Entry 7O3V (electron microscopy, 3.70 A resolution); this record covers chains A and C of the 10 polymer chains in the assembly.

== Chain A (and C) ==
Protein: TrwJ protein
From: Escherichia coli
Notes: chain C of this document is another copy of the same molecule, construct and numbering; everything in this record applies to it too
Reference sequence: O50331 (O50331_ECOLX); the construct has insertions or renumbered stretches relative to UniProt, so the offset changes along the chain: 1-147 = UniProt 1-147; 151-229 = UniProt 148-226
Amino-acid sequence (229 residues; numbered 1 to 229; the number before each row is that of its first residue):
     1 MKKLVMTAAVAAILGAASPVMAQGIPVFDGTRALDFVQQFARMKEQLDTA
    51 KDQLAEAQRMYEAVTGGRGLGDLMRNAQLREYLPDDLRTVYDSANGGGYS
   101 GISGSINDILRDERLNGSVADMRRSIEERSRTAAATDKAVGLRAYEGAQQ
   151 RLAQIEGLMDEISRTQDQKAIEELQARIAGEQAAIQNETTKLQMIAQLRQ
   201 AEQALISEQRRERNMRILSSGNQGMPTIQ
Not modelled in the structure: 1-31
Differences from the reference sequence: conflict Ala-134 (Arg in O50331), Ala-135 (Thr in O50331), Leu-142 (Cys in O50331), Arg-143 (Gly in O50331), Ala-144 (Pro in O50331), Tyr-145 (Thr in O50331), Glu-146 (Lys in O50331), Arg-151 (His148 in O50331), Leu-152 (Ser149 in O50331), Ala-153 (Asn150 in O50331), Gln-154 (Ala151 in O50331), Ile-155 (Ser152 in O50331), Glu-156 (Arg153 in O50331), Gly-157 (Arg154 in O50331), Met-159 (Lys156 in O50331), Arg-216 (Pro213 in O50331); insertion (148-150)

== How chain A and chain C interact ==
Residue-residue contacts (22; chain A residue first):
  Leu-142(A) / Leu-87(C)
  Leu-142(A) / Arg-88(C)
  Tyr-145(A) / Pro-84(C)  hydrogen bond (side chain-backbone)
  Tyr-145(A) / Asp-85(C)
  Tyr-145(A) / Asp-86(C)
  Tyr-145(A) / Leu-87(C)
  Glu-146(A) / Asp-86(C)
  Gln-149(A) / Arg-80(C)
  Gln-149(A) / Pro-84(C)
  Gln-149(A) / Asp-85(C)  hydrogen bond (side chain-backbone)
  Leu-152(A) / Arg-80(C)
  Glu-156(A) / Arg-80(C)  salt bridge
  Met-159(A) / Arg-75(C)
  Asp-160(A) / Arg-75(C)  salt bridge
  Ile-162(A) / Gly-71(C)
  Ser-163(A) / Asp-72(C)  hydrogen bond
  Thr-165(A) / Gly-67(C)
  Gln-166(A) / Gly-67(C)
  Asp-167(A) / Thr-65(C)
  Gln-168(A) / Val-64(C)
  Gln-182(A) / Gln-182(C)
  Gln-186(A) / Gln-186(C)
Also at the interface, not in a pair above, chain A (17 interface residues in all): Glu-172
Also at the interface, not in a pair above, chain C (17 interface residues in all): Gly-66, Leu-83, Glu-172

== In short ==
Chain A and chain C each contribute 17 residues to their interface; the contacts include 3 hydrogen bonds and
2 salt bridges. Polar pairs include Glu-156(A)/Arg-80(C), Asp-160(A)/Arg-75(C) and Tyr-145(A)/Pro-84(C).
Both chains are TrwJ protein (Escherichia coli). Entry 7O3V (Stalk complex structure (TrwJ/VirB5-TrwI/VirB6)
from the fully-assembled R388 type IV secretion system) was determined by electron microscopy (same
publication as 7O3J, 7O3T, 7O41 and 7OIU).
